7TAN - chains D and I of the 12 polymer chains in the assembly; structure by electron microscopy, 3.00 A resolution.

== Chain D ==
Protein: Histone H2B type 1-C/E/F/G/I
From: Homo sapiens
UniProtKB: P62807 (H2B1C_HUMAN); residues 1-125 here correspond to UniProt positions 2-126 (UniProt number = residue number + 1)
Amino-acid sequence (125 residues; each row starts with the number of its first residue):
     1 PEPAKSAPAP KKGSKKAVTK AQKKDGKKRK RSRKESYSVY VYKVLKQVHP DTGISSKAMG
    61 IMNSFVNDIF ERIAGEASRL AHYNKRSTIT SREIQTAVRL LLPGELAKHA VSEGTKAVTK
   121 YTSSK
Not modelled in the structure: 1-31, 125
Swiss-Prot annotation at these positions:
  - modified residue: Pro1 (N-acetylproline), Glu2 (ADP-ribosyl glutamic acid), Lys5 (N6-(2-hydroxyisobutyryl)lysine), Ser6 (ADP-ribosylserine), Lys11 (N6-(beta-hydroxybutyryl)lysine), Lys12 (N6-(2-hydroxyisobutyryl)lysine), Ser14 (Phosphoserine), Lys15 (N6-acetyllysine), Lys16 (N6-(beta-hydroxybutyryl)lysine), Lys20 (N6-(2-hydroxyisobutyryl)lysine), Lys23 (N6-(2-hydroxyisobutyryl)lysine), Lys24 (N6-(2-hydroxyisobutyryl)lysine), Lys34 (N6-(2-hydroxyisobutyryl)lysine), Glu35 (PolyADP-ribosyl glutamic acid), Ser36 (Phosphoserine), Lys43 (N6-(2-hydroxyisobutyryl)lysine), Lys46 (N6-(2-hydroxyisobutyryl)lysine), Lys57 (N6,N6-dimethyllysine), Arg79 (Dimethylated arginine), Lys85 (N6,N6,N6-trimethyllysine) and 6 more in UniProt
  - glycosylation: Ser112 (O-linked (GlcNAc) serine)
  - cross-link (Glycyl lysine isopeptide (Lys-Gly)): Lys5 (interchain with G-Cter in SUMO2), Lys20 (interchain with G-Cter in SUMO2), Lys34 (interchain with G-Cter in ubiquitin), Lys120 (interchain with G-Cter in ubiquitin)
Reported in the primary citation:
  - mutagenesis - E113A: unchanged binding to Serine/threonine-protein kinase VRK1

== Chain I ==
Molecule: Widom 601 DNA
From: synthetic construct
Sequence (185 nucleotides; row label = number of the first residue in the row; numbers below 1 keep their minus sign (DA-92 is residue -92)):
   -92 ATCGCTGTTC AATACATGCA CAGGATGTAT ATATCTGACA CGTGCCTGGA GACTAGGGAG
   -32 TAATCCCCTT GGCGGTTAAA ACGCGGGGGA CAGCGCGTAC GTGCGTTTAA GCGGTGCTAG
    28 AGCTGTCTAC GACCAATTGA GCGGCCTCGG CACCGGGATT CTCCAGGGCG GCCGCGTATA
    88 GGGAT
Not modelled in the structure: -92 to -71, 77-92

== Interface between chain D and chain I ==
Residue-residue contacts (12):
  Ser32(D) with DC30(I), phosphate contact
  Arg33(D) with DT-46(I), sugar contact
  Tyr42(D) with DA-53(I), phosphate contact; DC-52(I), phosphate contact
  Gly53(D) with DA-53(I), phosphate contact
  Ile54(D) with DC-54(I), sugar contact; DA-53(I), phosphate contact
  Ser55(D) with DC-54(I), phosphate contact
  Ser56(D) with DC-54(I), phosphate contact
  Arg86(D) with DG-33(I), salt bridge to the phosphate
  Ser87(D) with DA-34(I), hydrogen bond to the phosphate
  Thr88(D) with DA-34(I), phosphate contact
Interface residues without a listed pair, chain I (8 interface residues in all): DG-35

== In short ==
The interface between chain D and chain I involves 10 residues on one side and 8 on the other; the contacts
include 1 hydrogen bond and 1 salt bridge. Polar pairs include Ser87(D)-DA-34(I) and Arg86(D)-DG-33(I). The
paper reports that E113A of chain D leaves binding to Serine/threonine-protein kinase VRK1 unchanged.
Here chain D is Histone H2B type 1-C/E/F/G/I (Homo sapiens) and chain I is Widom 601 DNA (synthetic
construct). Entry 7TAN (Structure of VRK1 C-terminal tail bound to nucleosome core particle) was determined by
electron microscopy.
